1EPX - chains C and D of the 4 polymer chains in the assembly; structure by X-ray diffraction, 1.80 A resolution.

Chain C (and D):
Name: Fructose-1,6-bisphosphate aldolase
Source organism: Leishmania mexicana
Notes: EC 4.1.2.13; chain D of this document is another copy of the same molecule, construct and numbering; everything in this record applies to it too
Reference sequence: Q9U5N6 (Q9U5N6_LEIME); residue numbers follow UniProt; this construct covers 1-370
Sequence (370 residues; row label = number of the first residue in the row):
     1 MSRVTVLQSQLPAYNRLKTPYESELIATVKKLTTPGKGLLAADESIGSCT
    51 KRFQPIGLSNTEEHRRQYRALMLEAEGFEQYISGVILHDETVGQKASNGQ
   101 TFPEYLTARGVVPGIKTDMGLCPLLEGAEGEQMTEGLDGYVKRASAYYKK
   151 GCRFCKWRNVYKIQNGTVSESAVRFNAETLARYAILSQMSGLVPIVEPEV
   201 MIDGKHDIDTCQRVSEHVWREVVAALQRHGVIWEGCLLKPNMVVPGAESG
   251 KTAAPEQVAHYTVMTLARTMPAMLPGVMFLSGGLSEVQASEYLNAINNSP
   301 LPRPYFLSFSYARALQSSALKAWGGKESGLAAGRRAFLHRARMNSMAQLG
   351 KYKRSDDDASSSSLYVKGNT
Unresolved in the structure: 358-370

Interface between chain C and chain D:
Contacting residue pairs (20; chain C residue first):
  M1(C) - L7(D)
  S2(C) - V6(D)
  S2(C) - L7(D)
  S2(C) - Q8(D)  hydrogen bond (backbone-backbone)
  R3(C) - T5(D)  hydrogen bond (side chain-backbone)
  R3(C) - V6(D)
  V4(C) - V4(D)
  V4(C) - T5(D)
  V4(C) - V6(D)  hydrogen bond (backbone-backbone)
  V4(C) - L11(D)  hydrophobic
  T5(C) - R3(D)  hydrogen bond (backbone-side chain)
  T5(C) - V4(D)
  T5(C) - T5(D)  hydrogen bond
  V6(C) - S2(D)
  V6(C) - R3(D)
  V6(C) - V4(D)  hydrogen bond (backbone-backbone)
  L7(C) - M1(D)
  L7(C) - S2(D)
  Q8(C) - S2(D)  hydrogen bond (backbone-backbone)
  L11(C) - V4(D)  hydrophobic

Overview:
The chain C/chain D interface involves 9 residues from each chain, with 7 hydrogen bonds. Among the polar
pairs are R3(C)-T5(D), T5(C)-T5(D) and S2(C)-Q8(D).
Both chains are Fructose-1,6-bisphosphate aldolase (Leishmania mexicana). Entry 1EPX (Crystal structure
analysis of aldolase from L. mexicana) was determined by X-ray diffraction, deposited together with 1F2J.
